PDB entry 5L67 | X-ray diffraction, 2.60 A resolution | chains R and S of the 28 polymer chains in the assembly

# Chain R
Molecule: Proteasome subunit alpha type-5
Source organism: Saccharomyces cerevisiae (strain ATCC 204508 / S288c)
Notes: EC 3.4.25.1
Reference sequence: P32379 (PSA5_YEAST); residues -7 to 252 here correspond to UniProt positions 1-260 (UniProt number = residue number + 8)
Sequence (260 residues; numbered -7 to 252; the number before each row is that of its first residue; numbers below 1 keep their minus sign (Met-7 is residue -7)):
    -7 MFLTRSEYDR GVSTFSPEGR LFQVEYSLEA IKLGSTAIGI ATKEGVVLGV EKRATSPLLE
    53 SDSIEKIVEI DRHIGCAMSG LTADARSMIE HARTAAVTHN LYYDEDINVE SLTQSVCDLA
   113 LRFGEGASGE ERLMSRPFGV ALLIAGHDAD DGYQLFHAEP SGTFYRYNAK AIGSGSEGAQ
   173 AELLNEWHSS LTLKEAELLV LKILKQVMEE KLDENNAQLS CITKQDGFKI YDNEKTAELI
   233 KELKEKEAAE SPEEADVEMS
Unresolved in the structure: -7 to 0, 118-124, 243-252

# Chain S
Molecule: Proteasome subunit alpha type-6
Source organism: Saccharomyces cerevisiae (strain ATCC 204508 / S288c)
Notes: EC 3.4.25.1
Reference sequence: P40302 (PSA6_YEAST); residues 0-233 here correspond to UniProt positions 1-234 (UniProt number = residue number + 1)
Sequence (234 residues; row label = number of the first residue in the row; numbering starts at 0):
     0 MFRNNYDGDT VTFSPTGRLF QVEYALEAIK QGSVTVGLRS NTHAVLVALK RNADELSSYQ
    60 KKIIKCDEHM GLSLAGLAPD ARVLSNYLRQ QCNYSSLVFN RKLAVERAGH LLCDKAQKNT
   120 QSYGGRPYGV GLLIIGYDKS GAHLLEFQPS GNVTELYGTA IGARSQGAKT YLERTLDTFI
   180 KIDGNPDELI KAGVEAISQS LRDESLTVDN LSIAIVGKDT PFTIYDGEAV AKYI
Unresolved in the structure: 0-2
Curated features (UniProtKB/Swiss-Prot):
  - modified residue: Ser13 (Phosphoserine)
  - cross-link: Lys190 (Glycyl lysine isopeptide (Lys-Gly) (interchain with G-Cter in ubiquitin))

# How chain R and chain S interact
Residue-residue contacts (41):
  Ser5(R) - Arg125(S)
  Thr6(R) - Gly7(S)
  Thr6(R) - Gln20(S)
  Phe7(R) - Gln20(S)  hydrogen bond (backbone-side chain)
  Phe7(R) - Tyr23(S)
  Phe7(R) - Leu76(S)  hydrophobic
  Phe7(R) - Arg125(S)
  Phe7(R) - Pro126(S)
  Phe7(R) - Gly128(S)
  Ser8(R) - Tyr23(S)
  Pro9(R) - Tyr23(S)  hydrophobic
  Pro9(R) - Glu26(S)
  Glu10(R) - Glu26(S)
  Glu10(R) - Gln30(S)
  Gly11(R) - Tyr23(S)
  Gly11(R) - Ala27(S)
  Leu13(R) - Arg125(S)
  Gln106(R) - Arg81(S)  hydrogen bond
  Asp110(R) - Arg81(S)  salt bridge
  Leu113(R) - Pro78(S)  hydrophobic
  Leu113(R) - Arg125(S)
  Ser153(R) - Pro78(S)
  Gly154(R) - Pro78(S)
  Thr155(R) - Gln59(S)
  Phe156(R) - Gln59(S)
  Tyr157(R) - Arg50(S)
  Tyr157(R) - Ala52(S)
  Tyr157(R) - Ser56(S)
  Tyr157(R) - Ser57(S)
  Tyr157(R) - Gln59(S)
  Arg158(R) - Ser56(S)
  Arg158(R) - Ser57(S)  hydrogen bond (backbone-backbone)
  Tyr159(R) - Ala52(S)
  Tyr159(R) - Asp53(S)
  Tyr159(R) - Leu55(S)
  Tyr159(R) - Ser56(S)
  Asn160(R) - Leu55(S)  hydrogen bond (backbone-backbone)
  Ala161(R) - Leu55(S)
  Gln172(R) - Asp53(S)  hydrogen bond
  Leu176(R) - Leu55(S)  hydrophobic
  Trp179(R) - Leu55(S)  hydrophobic
Interface residues without a listed pair, chain R (27 interface residues in all): Arg2, Gly3, Glu117, Leu175
Interface residues without a listed pair, chain S (25 interface residues in all): Asp6, Ala24, Asn51, Glu54, Asp79, Gly123

# Summary
27 residues of chain R and 25 residues of chain S are in contact; the contacts include 5 hydrogen bonds and 1
salt bridge. Polar contacts include Asp110(R)-Arg81(S), Phe7(R)-Gln20(S) and Gln106(R)-Arg81(S).
Chain R is Proteasome subunit alpha type-5 and chain S is Proteasome subunit alpha type-6, both from
Saccharomyces cerevisiae (strain ATCC 204508 / S288c); the structure, Yeast 20S proteasome with mouse beta5i
(1-138) and mouse beta6 (97-111; 118-133) in complex with PR-924, was determined by X-ray diffraction,
deposited together with 5L52, 5L54, 5L55, 5L5A, 5L5B, 5L5D and 30 further entries.
